Entry 2Q6B (X-ray diffraction, 2.00 A resolution); this record covers chains B and D of the 4 polymer chains in the assembly.

[Chain B (and D)]
Molecule: 3-hydroxy-3-methylglutaryl-coenzyme A reductase
Organism: Homo sapiens
Notes: EC 1.1.1.34; fragment: catalytic domain (residues 441-875); chain D of this document is another copy of the same molecule, construct and numbering; everything in this record applies to it too
Reference sequence: P04035 (HMDH_HUMAN); residues 441-875 here = UniProt positions 441-875
Sequence (441 residues; row label = number of the first residue in the row):
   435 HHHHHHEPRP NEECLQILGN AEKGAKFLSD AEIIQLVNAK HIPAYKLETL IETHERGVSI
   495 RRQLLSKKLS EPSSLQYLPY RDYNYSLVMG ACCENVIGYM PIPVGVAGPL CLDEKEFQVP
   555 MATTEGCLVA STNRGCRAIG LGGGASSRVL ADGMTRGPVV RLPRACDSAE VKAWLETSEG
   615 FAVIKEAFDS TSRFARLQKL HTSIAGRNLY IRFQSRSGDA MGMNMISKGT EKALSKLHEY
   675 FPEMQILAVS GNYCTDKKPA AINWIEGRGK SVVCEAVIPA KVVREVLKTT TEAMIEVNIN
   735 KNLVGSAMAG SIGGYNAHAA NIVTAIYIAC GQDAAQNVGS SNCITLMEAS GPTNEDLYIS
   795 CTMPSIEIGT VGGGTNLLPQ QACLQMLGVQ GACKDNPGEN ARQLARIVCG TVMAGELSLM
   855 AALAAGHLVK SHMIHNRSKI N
Not modelled in the structure: 435-440, 864-875 (chain D: 435-441, 451-457, 867-875)
Construct notes: expression tag (435-440); engineered mutation Ile-485 (Met in P04035)
Small-molecule neighbours:
  - HR2 ((3R,5R)-7-[3-(4-fluorophenyl)-1-isopropyl-8-oxo-7-phenyl-1,4,5,6,7,8-hexahydropyrrolo[2,3-c]azepin-2-yl]-3,5-dihydroxyheptanoic acid), molecule 1: Glu-559, Gly-560, Cys-561, Leu-562, Ala-564, Ser-565, Arg-568, Lys-735, Ala-751, His-752, Asn-755, Ser-852, Leu-853, Ala-856, Leu-857, His-861, Leu-862, Val-863
  - HR2, molecule 2: Arg-590, Met-657, Ser-661, Val-683, Ser-684, Asn-686, Cys-688, Asp-690, Lys-691, Lys-692

[Chain B / chain D interface]
Pairs across the interface (18; chain B residue first):
  Trp-698(B) with Ala-741(D), hydrogen bond (side chain-backbone); Met-742(D)
  Ile-699(B) with Met-742(D); Ala-743(D)
  Val-738(B) with Ile-778(D), hydrophobic; Leu-780(D), hydrophobic
  Ala-741(B) with Trp-698(D), hydrogen bond (backbone-side chain); Tyr-749(D)
  Met-742(B) with Trp-698(D); Ile-699(D)
  Ala-743(B) with Ile-699(D)
  Gly-744(B) with Ile-746(D)
  Ile-746(B) with Gly-744(D); Ser-745(D); Ile-746(D), hydrophobic
  Tyr-749(B) with Ala-741(D); Tyr-749(D), hydrogen bond
  Leu-780(B) with Val-738(D), hydrophobic
Also at the interface, not in a pair above, chain B (14 interface residues in all): Ile-733, Leu-737, Ser-745, Ile-778
Also at the interface, not in a pair above, chain D (14 interface residues in all): Ile-733, Leu-737

[In short]
The chain B/chain D interface involves 14 residues from each chain, with 3 hydrogen bonds. Among the polar
pairs are Trp-698(B)/Ala-741(D) and Tyr-749(B)/Tyr-749(D). Ligands of chain B: compound HR2.
Chain B and chain D are both 3-hydroxy-3-methylglutaryl-coenzyme A reductase (Homo sapiens); the structure,
Design and synthesis of novel, conformationally restricted HMG-COA reductase inhibitors, was determined by
X-ray diffraction (same publication as 2Q6C).
